6IR9 - chains N and a of the 26 polymer chains in the assembly; structure by electron microscopy, 3.80 A resolution.

Chain N:
Molecule: 198-nt DNA strand
Sequence (198 nucleotides; numbered -125 to 72; the number before each row is that of its first residue; numbers below 1 keep their minus sign (DG-125 is residue -125)):
  -125 GCTTACGTCAGTCTGGCCATCTTTGTGTTTGGTGTGTTTGGGTGGTGGCC
   -75 GTTTTCGTTGTTTTTTTCTGTCTCGTGCCTGGTGTCTTGGGTGTAATCCC
   -25 CTTGGCGGTTAAAACGCGGGGGACAGCGCGTACGTGCGTTTAAGCGGTGC
    25 TAGAGCTGTCTACGACCAATTGAGCGGCCTCGGCACCGGGATTCTGAT
Unresolved in the structure: -125 to -56, -37 to -33

Chain a:
Protein: Histone H3.3
Organism: Homo sapiens
UniProt: P84243 (H33_HUMAN); residues 0-135 here correspond to UniProt positions 1-136 (UniProt number = residue number + 1)
Chain sequence (139 residues; each row starts with the number of its first residue; numbers below 1 keep their minus sign (Gly-3 is residue -3)):
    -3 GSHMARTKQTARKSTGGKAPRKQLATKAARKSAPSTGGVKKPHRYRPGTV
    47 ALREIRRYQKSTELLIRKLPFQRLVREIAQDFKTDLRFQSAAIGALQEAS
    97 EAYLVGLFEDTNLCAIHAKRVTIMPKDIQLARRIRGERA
Unresolved in the structure: -3 to 37, 135
Construct notes: expression tag (-3 to -1)
UniProt features mapped onto this chain:
  - site: Ser31 (Interaction with ZMYND11)
  - modified residue: Arg2 (Asymmetric dimethylarginine), Thr3 (Phosphothreonine), Lys4 (Allysine), Gln5 (5-glutamyl dopamine), Thr6 (Phosphothreonine), Arg8 (Citrulline), Lys9 (N6,N6,N6-trimethyllysine), Ser10 (ADP-ribosylserine), Thr11 (Phosphothreonine), Lys14 (N6-(2-hydroxyisobutyryl)lysine), Arg17 (Asymmetric dimethylarginine), Lys18 (N6-(2-hydroxyisobutyryl)lysine), Lys23 (N6-(2-hydroxyisobutyryl)lysine), Arg26 (Citrulline), Lys27 (N6,N6,N6-trimethyllysine), Ser28 (ADP-ribosylserine), Ser31 (Phosphoserine), Lys36 (N6,N6,N6-trimethyllysine), Lys37 (N6-methyllysine), Tyr41 (Phosphotyrosine) and 9 more in UniProt
  - lipidation: Lys18 (N6-decanoyllysine)

Chain N / chain a interface:
Pairs across the interface - 12 pairs, chain N then chain a:
  DT9(N) - Pro43(a)  phosphate contact
  DT9(N) - Gly44(a)  phosphate contact
  DT9(N) - Val46(a)  phosphate contact
  DG10(N) - Arg40(a)  phosphate contact
  DA17(N) - Leu65(a)  phosphate contact
  DA17(N) - Pro66(a)  phosphate contact
  DA17(N) - Arg69(a)  salt bridge to the phosphate
  DG18(N) - Arg63(a)  phosphate contact
  DG18(N) - Lys64(a)  hydrogen bond to the phosphate
  DG18(N) - Leu65(a)  hydrogen bond to the phosphate
  DA26(N) - Arg83(a)  sugar contact
  DG27(N) - Arg83(a)  sugar contact
Also at the interface, not in a pair above, chain N (7 interface residues in all): DG8
Also at the interface, not in a pair above, chain a (12 interface residues in all): Ala47, Asp81

In short:
The interface between chain N and chain a involves 7 residues on one side and 12 on the other, with 2 hydrogen
bonds and 1 salt bridge. Among the polar pairs are DG18(N)-Lys64(a), DG18(N)-Leu65(a) and DA17(N)-Arg69(a).
Chain N is a 198-nt DNA strand and chain a is Histone H3.3 (Homo sapiens); the structure, RNA polymerase II
elongation complex bound with Elf1 and Spt4/5, stalled at SHL(-1) of the nucleosome, was determined by
electron microscopy (same publication as 6J4W, 6J4X, 6J4Y, 6J4Z, 6J50 and 6J51).
